PDB entry 6WAZ | electron microscopy, 4.10 A resolution (low resolution: residue-level contacts below are approximate; hydrogen-bond / salt-bridge calls are withheld) | chains A and D of the 4 polymer chains in the assembly

# Chain A
Name: Reverse transcriptase/ribonuclease H
From: Human immunodeficiency virus 1
Notes: EC 2.7.7.49, 2.7.7.7, 3.1.26.13
UniProt: P03366 (POL_HV1B1); residues 1-560 here correspond to UniProt positions 600-1159 (UniProt number = residue number + 599)
Chain sequence (562 residues; each row starts with the number of its first residue; numbers below 1 keep their minus sign (Met-1 is residue -1)):
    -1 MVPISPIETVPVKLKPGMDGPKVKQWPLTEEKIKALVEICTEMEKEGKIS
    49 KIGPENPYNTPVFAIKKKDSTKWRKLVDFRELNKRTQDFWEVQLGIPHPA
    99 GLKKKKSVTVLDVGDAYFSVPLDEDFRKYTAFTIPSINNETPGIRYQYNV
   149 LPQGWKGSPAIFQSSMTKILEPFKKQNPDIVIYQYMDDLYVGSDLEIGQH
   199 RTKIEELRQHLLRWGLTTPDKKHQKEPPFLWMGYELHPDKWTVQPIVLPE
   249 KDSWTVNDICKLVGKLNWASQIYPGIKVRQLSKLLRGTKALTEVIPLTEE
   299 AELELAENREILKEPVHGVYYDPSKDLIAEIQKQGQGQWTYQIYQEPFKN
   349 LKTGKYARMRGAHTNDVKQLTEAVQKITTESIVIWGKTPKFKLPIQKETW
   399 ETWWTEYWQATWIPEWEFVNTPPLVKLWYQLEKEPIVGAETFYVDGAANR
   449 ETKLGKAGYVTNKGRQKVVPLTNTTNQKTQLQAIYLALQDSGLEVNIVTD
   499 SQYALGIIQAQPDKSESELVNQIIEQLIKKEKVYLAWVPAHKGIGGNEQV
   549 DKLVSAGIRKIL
Not modelled in the structure: -1 to 2, 134-139, 559-560
Differences from the reference sequence: expression tag (-1 to 0); engineered mutation Cys258 (Gln857 in P03366), Gln478 (Glu1077 in P03366); conflict Ser280 (Cys879 in P03366)
UniProt features mapped onto this chain:
  - region: Phe227 to His235 (RT 'primer grip')
  - motif: Trp398 to Trp414 (Tryptophan repeat motif)
  - binding site (Mg(2+)): Asp110, Asp185, Asp186, Asp443, Asp498, Asp549
  - site: Trp401 (Essential for RT p66/p51 heterodimerization), Trp414 (Essential for RT p66/p51 heterodimerization), Phe440, Tyr441 (Cleavage), Leu560 (Cleavage)
From the paper describing this entry:
  - mutagenesis - E478Q: abolished catalytic activity (citing earlier work)

# Chain D
Molecule: tRNA lysine 3
Sequence (77 nucleotides; numbered 1 to 77; the number before each row is that of its first residue):
     1 GCCCGGAUAGCUCAGUCGGUAGAGCAUCAGACUUUUAAUCUGAGGGUCCA
    51 GGGUUCAAGUCCCUGUUCGGGCGCCAC
Not modelled in the structure: 5-50

# Chain A / chain D interface
Pairs across the interface - 10 pairs, chain A then chain D:
  Arg72(A) - DC77(D)
  Leu74(A) - DC77(D)
  Asn255(A) - C72(D)
  Lys259(A) - G73(D)
  Arg358(A) - G65(D)
  Arg448(A) - G59(D)
  Arg448(A) - U60(D)
  Arg448(A) - C61(D)
  Thr473(A) - C61(D)
  Gln475(A) - C62(D)
Also at the interface, not in a pair above, chain A (11 interface residues in all): Gln151, Gly359, Ala360
Also at the interface, not in a pair above, chain D (9 interface residues in all): U64

# In short
11 residues of chain A face 9 of chain D across their interface. From UniProt: 6 Mg2+-binding residues on
chain A. From the paper: E478Q of chain A abolishes catalytic activity.
Here chain A is Reverse transcriptase/ribonuclease H (Human immunodeficiency virus 1) and chain D is tRNA
lysine 3. Entry 6WAZ (+1 extended HIV-1 reverse transcriptase initiation complex core (pre-translocation
state)) was determined by electron microscopy (same publication as 6WB0, 6WB1 and 6WB2).
